Entry 9JTI (X-ray diffraction, 1.62 A resolution); this record covers chain A.

# Chain A
Molecule: NeIle, Leu/Ile/Val-binding protein
Source organism: Escherichia coli
UniProt: P0AD96 (LIVJ_ECOLI); residues 264-595 here correspond to UniProt positions 36-367 (UniProt number = residue number - 228)
Amino-acid sequence (593 residues; row label = number of the first residue in the row; note: 2 numbers in that range are skipped by the numbering (no residue carries them; nothing is unmodelled there)):
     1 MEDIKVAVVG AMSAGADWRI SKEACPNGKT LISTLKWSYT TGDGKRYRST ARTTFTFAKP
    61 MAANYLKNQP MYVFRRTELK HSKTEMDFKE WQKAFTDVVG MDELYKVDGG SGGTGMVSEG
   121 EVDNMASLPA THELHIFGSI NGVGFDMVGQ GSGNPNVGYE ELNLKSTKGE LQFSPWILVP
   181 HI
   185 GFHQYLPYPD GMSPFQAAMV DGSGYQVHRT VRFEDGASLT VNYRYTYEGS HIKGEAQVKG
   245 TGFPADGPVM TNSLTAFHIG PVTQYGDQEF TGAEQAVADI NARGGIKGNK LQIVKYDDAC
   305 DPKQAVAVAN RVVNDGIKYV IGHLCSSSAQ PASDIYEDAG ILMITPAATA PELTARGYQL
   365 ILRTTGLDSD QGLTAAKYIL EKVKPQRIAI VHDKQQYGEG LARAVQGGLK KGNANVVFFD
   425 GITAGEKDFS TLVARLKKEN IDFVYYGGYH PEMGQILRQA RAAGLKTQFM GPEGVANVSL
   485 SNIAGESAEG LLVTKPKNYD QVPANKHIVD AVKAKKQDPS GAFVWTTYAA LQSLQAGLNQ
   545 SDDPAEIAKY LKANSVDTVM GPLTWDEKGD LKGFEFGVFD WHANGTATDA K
Unresolved in the structure: 104-125
Disulfides: Cys304-Cys329
Glycans and other covalent adducts: covalent link Ile182-Gly185
Modified / non-standard residues: Cys25 (S-oxy cysteine; CSX); Gly185 ({(4Z)-2-(aminomethyl)-4-[(4-hydroxyphenyl)methylidene]-5-oxo-4,5-dihydro-1H-imidazol-1-yl}acetic acid; CR2)
Differences from the reference sequence: conflict Thr267 (Ala39 in P0AD96), Arg287 (Lys59 in P0AD96), Arg315 (Lys87 in P0AD96), Ala333 (Thr105 in P0AD96), Ala343 (Glu115 in P0AD96), Leu377 (Pro149 in P0AD96), Gly411 (Asp183 in P0AD96), His511 (Pro283 in P0AD96), Val516 (Ile288 in P0AD96)
Ligand contacts: isoleucine (ILE): Tyr269, Leu328, Cys329, Ser330, Ala351, Ala352, Thr353, Ala354, Tyr401, Tyr453, Glu477, Gly478, Phe527

# In short
Chain A binds isoleucine.
Chain A is NeIle, Leu/Ile/Val-binding protein (Escherichia coli); the structure, X-ray structure of NeIle
indicator complexed with isoleucine, was determined by X-ray diffraction (same publication as 8Z0G).
